Entry 1WWF (solution NMR); this record covers chains B and A.

# Chain B
Molecule: 7-nt RNA strand
Sequence (7 nucleotides; numbered 504 to 510; the number before each row is that of its first residue):
   504 CCUCCGU

# Chain A
Molecule: Nucleoprotein p10
From: Moloney murine leukemia virus
Reference sequence: P03332 (GAG_MLVMO); residues 1-56 here correspond to UniProt positions 479-534 (UniProt number = residue number + 478)
Chain sequence (56 residues; numbered 1 to 56; the number before each row is that of its first residue):
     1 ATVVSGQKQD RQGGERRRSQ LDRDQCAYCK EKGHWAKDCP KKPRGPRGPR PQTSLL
Ion coordination: Zn2+: Cys-26, Cys-29, His-34, Cys-39
Swiss-Prot annotation at these positions:
  - zinc finger: Asp-24 to Lys-41 (CCHC-type)

# How chain B and chain A interact
Pairs across the interface (31):
  C504(B) / Pro-43(A)  phosphate contact
  C504(B) / Arg-47(A)  phosphate contact
  C504(B) / Pro-49(A)  phosphate contact
  C505(B) / Tyr-28(A)  phosphate contact
  C505(B) / Lys-41(A)  base contact
  U506(B) / Arg-16(A)  base contact
  U506(B) / Ala-27(A)  sugar contact
  U506(B) / Tyr-28(A)  base contact
  U506(B) / Lys-30(A)  base contact
  U506(B) / Lys-41(A)  base contact
  C507(B) / Ala-27(A)  sugar contact
  C507(B) / Tyr-28(A)  phosphate contact
  C507(B) / Ala-36(A)  sugar contact
  C507(B) / Lys-37(A)  base contact
  C507(B) / Lys-42(A)  base contact
  C508(B) / Gln-12(A)  phosphate contact
  C508(B) / Gly-14(A)  base contact
  C508(B) / Glu-15(A)  base contact
  C508(B) / Arg-16(A)  base contact
  C508(B) / Arg-17(A)  base contact
  C508(B) / Leu-21(A)  base contact
  C508(B) / Lys-30(A)  base contact
  G509(B) / Leu-21(A)  base contact
  G509(B) / Asp-22(A)  base contact
  G509(B) / Arg-23(A)  sugar contact
  G509(B) / Gln-25(A)  base contact
  G509(B) / Cys-26(A)  base contact
  G509(B) / Ala-27(A)  base contact
  G509(B) / Ala-36(A)  base contact
  G509(B) / Lys-37(A)  base contact
  U510(B) / Lys-37(A)  phosphate contact
Interface residues without a listed pair, chain A (26 interface residues in all): Gly-13, Arg-18, Asp-24, Cys-29, Trp-35, Gly-48

# Overview
The interface between chain B and chain A involves 7 residues on one side and 26 on the other. Cys-26(A),
Cys-29(A), His-34(A) and Cys-39(A) form the Zn2+ site.
Here chain B is a 7-nt RNA strand and chain A is Nucleoprotein p10 (Moloney murine leukemia virus). Entry 1WWF
(NMR Structure) was determined by solution NMR together with 1WWD, 1WWE and 1WWG from the same study.
